5K71 - chain A; structure by X-ray diffraction, 2.57 A resolution.

Chain A:
Protein: RNA lariat debranching enzyme, putative
Source organism: Entamoeba histolytica
UniProt: C4M1P9 (C4M1P9_ENTHI); numbering as in UniProt (aligned over 1-354)
Sequence (356 residues; numbered -1 to 354; the number before each row is that of its first residue; numbers below 1 keep their minus sign (Gly-1 is residue -1)):
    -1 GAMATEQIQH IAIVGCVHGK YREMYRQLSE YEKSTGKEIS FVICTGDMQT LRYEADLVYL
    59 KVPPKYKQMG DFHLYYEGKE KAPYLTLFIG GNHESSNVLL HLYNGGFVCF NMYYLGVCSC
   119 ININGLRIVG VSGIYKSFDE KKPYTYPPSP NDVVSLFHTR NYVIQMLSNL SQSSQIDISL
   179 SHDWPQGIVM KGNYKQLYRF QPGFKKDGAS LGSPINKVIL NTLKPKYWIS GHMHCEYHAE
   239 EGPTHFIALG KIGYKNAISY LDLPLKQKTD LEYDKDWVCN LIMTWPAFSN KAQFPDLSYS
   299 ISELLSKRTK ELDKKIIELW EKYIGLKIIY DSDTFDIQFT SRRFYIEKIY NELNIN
Unresolved in the structure: -1 to 4, 354
Sequence notes: expression tag (-1 to 0)
Curated features (UniProtKB/Swiss-Prot):
  - region: Ser130 to Arg158 (Lariat recognition loop)
  - binding site (a divalent metal cation): Cys14, His16, Asp45, Asn90, His180, His230, His232
  - binding site (RNA): Lys59, Asn90, His91, Lys134, His156, Gly201, Asp205, His230, Met231, His232
  - mutagenesis: Cys14 (C14A: Fails to complement a DBR1-deficient yeast mutant resulting in the accumulation of lariat intron; C14S: Loss of RNA debranching activity ...), Ser130 to Arg158 (Fails to complement a DBR1-deficient yeast mutant resulting in the accumulation of lariat intron), Pro141 to Pro146 (Fails to complement a DBR1-deficient yeast mutant resulting in the accumulation of lariat intron), Lys273 to Asn354 (Fails to complement a DBR1-deficient yeast mutant resulting in the accumulation of lariat intron)
What the authors report for this chain:
  - catalytic residues: His91 (proposed by the authors, not directly observed)
  - mutagenesis - H91A: abolished catalytic activity

In short:
From UniProt: 7 divalent metal cation-binding residues, 10 RNA-binding residues and 9 mutagenesis sites. The
paper reports the catalytic residue His91; H91A abolishes catalytic activity.
Chain A is RNA lariat debranching enzyme, putative (Entamoeba histolytica); the structure, apo Dbr1, was
determined by X-ray diffraction together with 5K73, 5K77 and 5K78 from the same study.
